Entry 6EWR (X-ray diffraction, 2.40 A resolution); this record covers chains A and B.

Chain A (and B):
Protein: Putative capsular polysaccharide biosynthesis protein
Organism: Streptococcus pneumoniae serotype 4 (strain ATCC BAA-334 / TIGR4)
Notes: chain B of this document is another copy of the same molecule, construct and numbering; everything in this record applies to it too
Reference sequence: A0A0H2URM1 (A0A0H2URM1_STRPN); residues 1-408 here = UniProt positions 1-408
Sequence (427 residues; row label = number of the first residue in the row; numbers below 1 keep their minus sign (Met-5 is residue -5)):
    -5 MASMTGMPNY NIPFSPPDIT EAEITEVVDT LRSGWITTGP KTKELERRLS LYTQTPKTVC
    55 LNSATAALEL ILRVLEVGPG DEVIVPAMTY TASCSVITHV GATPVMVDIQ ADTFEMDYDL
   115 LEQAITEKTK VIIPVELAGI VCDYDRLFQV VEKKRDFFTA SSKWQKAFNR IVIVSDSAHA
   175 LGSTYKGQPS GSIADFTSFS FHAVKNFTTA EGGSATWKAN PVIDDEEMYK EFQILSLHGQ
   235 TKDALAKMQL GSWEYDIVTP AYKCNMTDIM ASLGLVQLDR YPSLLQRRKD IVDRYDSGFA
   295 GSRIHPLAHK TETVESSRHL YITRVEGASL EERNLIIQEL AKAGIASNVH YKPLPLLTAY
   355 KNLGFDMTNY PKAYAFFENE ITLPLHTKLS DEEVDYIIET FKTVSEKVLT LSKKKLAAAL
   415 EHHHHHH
Not modelled in the structure: -5 to 4, 404-421 (chain B: -5 to 3, 237-245, 409-421)
Differences from the reference sequence: initiating methionine (-5); expression tag (-4 to 0, 409-421); conflict Thr178 (Ile in A0A0H2URM1)
Residues lining bound ligands: 4'-deoxy-4'-aminopyridoxal-5'-phosphate (PMP): Ser57, Ala58, Thr59, Thr83, Tyr84, Ala86, Ser87, Val129, Asp170, Ala172, His173, Ser194, His196, Lys199, Gly206, Tyr345
What the authors report for this chain:
  - conformationally variable residues (side-chain flip): Lys199
  - catalytic residues: Asp170, Lys199 (by similarity / conservation)
  - specificity-determining residues: Glu205 (proposed by the authors, not directly observed)

How chain A and chain B interact:
Residue-residue contacts - 104 pairs, chain A then chain B:
  Pro11(A) - Ser27(B)
  Pro11(A) - Gly28(B)
  Pro11(A) - Ile30(B)  hydrophobic
  Ile13(A) - Leu25(B)
  Glu15(A) - Arg26(B)  salt bridge
  Ile18(A) - Val22(B)  hydrophobic
  Ile18(A) - Leu25(B)  hydrophobic
  Ile18(A) - Arg26(B)
  Val22(A) - Ile18(B)  hydrophobic
  Leu25(A) - Ile13(B)
  Leu25(A) - Ile18(B)  hydrophobic
  Arg26(A) - Glu15(B)  salt bridge
  Arg26(A) - Ile18(B)
  Gly28(A) - Pro11(B)
  Ile30(A) - Pro11(B)  hydrophobic
  Ile30(A) - Ala197(B)  hydrophobic
  Ile30(A) - Ala204(B)
  Thr31(A) - Ala204(B)
  Thr31(A) - Glu205(B)  hydrogen bond
  Asn56(A) - Asn56(B)
  Ser57(A) - Lys257(B)
  Thr59(A) - His232(B)
  Tyr84(A) - His232(B)
  Tyr84(A) - Gln234(B)  hydrogen bond
  Tyr84(A) - Tyr249(B)
  Thr85(A) - Ile251(B)
  Ala86(A) - His232(B)
  Ser89(A) - Pro254(B)
  Ser89(A) - Ala255(B)
  Thr92(A) - Pro254(B)
  His93(A) - Pro254(B)  hydrogen bond (side chain-backbone)
  His93(A) - Ala255(B)  hydrogen bond (side chain-backbone)
  His93(A) - Tyr256(B)
  His196(A) - Lys257(B)
  Ala197(A) - Ile30(B)  hydrophobic
  Ala197(A) - Thr31(B)
  Ala204(A) - Ile30(B)
  Ala204(A) - Thr31(B)
  Ala204(A) - Ile263(B)  hydrophobic
  Glu205(A) - Thr31(B)  hydrogen bond
  Glu205(A) - Lys257(B)  salt bridge
  Glu205(A) - Asn259(B)  hydrogen bond
  Glu205(A) - Thr261(B)
  His232(A) - Thr59(B)  hydrogen bond
  His232(A) - Tyr84(B)  hydrogen bond
  Gln234(A) - Tyr84(B)  hydrogen bond
  Gln243(A) - Gln332(B)
  Leu244(A) - Gln332(B)
  Leu244(A) - Ala335(B)
  Leu244(A) - Lys336(B)
  Gly245(A) - Gln332(B)  hydrogen bond (backbone-side chain)
  Gly245(A) - Ala335(B)
  Trp247(A) - Arg327(B)
  Trp247(A) - Asn328(B)
  Trp247(A) - Ile331(B)
  Trp247(A) - Asn342(B)
  Trp247(A) - Val343(B)  hydrophobic
  Glu248(A) - Lys346(B)  salt bridge
  Tyr249(A) - Tyr84(B)
  Tyr249(A) - Lys346(B)  hydrogen bond (backbone-side chain)
  Asp250(A) - Leu351(B)
  Asp250(A) - Thr352(B)  hydrogen bond
  Ile251(A) - Thr85(B)
  Ile251(A) - Leu351(B)  hydrophobic
  Ile251(A) - Thr352(B)  hydrogen bond (backbone-backbone)
  Ile251(A) - Ala353(B)  hydrogen bond (backbone-backbone)
  Val252(A) - Ala353(B)
  Thr253(A) - Ala353(B)
  Pro254(A) - Ser89(B)
  Pro254(A) - Thr92(B)
  Pro254(A) - His93(B)  hydrogen bond (backbone-side chain)
  Pro254(A) - Ala353(B)
  Pro254(A) - Tyr354(B)
  Ala255(A) - Ser89(B)
  Ala255(A) - His93(B)  hydrogen bond (backbone-side chain)
  Tyr256(A) - His93(B)
  Lys257(A) - Ser57(B)
  Lys257(A) - His196(B)
  Lys257(A) - Glu205(B)  salt bridge
  Asn259(A) - Glu205(B)  hydrogen bond
  Thr261(A) - Glu205(B)
  Ile263(A) - Ala204(B)  hydrophobic
  Ile263(A) - Ile263(B)  hydrophobic
  Ile263(A) - Leu267(B)  hydrophobic
  Met264(A) - Met264(B)  hydrophobic
  Leu267(A) - Ile263(B)  hydrophobic
  Arg327(A) - Trp247(B)
  Asn328(A) - Trp247(B)
  Ile331(A) - Trp247(B)
  Gln332(A) - Ser246(B)
  Asn342(A) - Trp247(B)
  Val343(A) - Trp247(B)  hydrophobic
  Lys346(A) - Glu248(B)  salt bridge
  Lys346(A) - Tyr249(B)  hydrogen bond (side chain-backbone)
  Leu351(A) - Asp250(B)
  Leu351(A) - Ile251(B)  hydrophobic
  Thr352(A) - Asp250(B)  hydrogen bond
  Thr352(A) - Ile251(B)  hydrogen bond (backbone-backbone)
  Ala353(A) - Ile251(B)  hydrogen bond (backbone-backbone)
  Ala353(A) - Val252(B)
  Ala353(A) - Thr253(B)
  Ala353(A) - Pro254(B)
  Tyr354(A) - Pro254(B)
  Phe371(A) - Trp247(B)  hydrophobic
Interface residues without a listed pair, chain A (62 interface residues in all): Val21, Ser27, Thr202, Tyr345, Leu350, Leu357
Interface residues without a listed pair, chain B (63 interface residues in all): Val21, Ala86, Thr202, Ser341, Tyr345, Leu350, Leu357, Phe371

Overview:
62 residues of chain A and 63 residues of chain B are in contact; the contacts include 21 hydrogen bonds and 6
salt bridges. Polar contacts include Glu15(A)-Arg26(B), Glu205(A)-Lys257(B) and Glu248(A)-Lys346(B). Bound to
chain A: 4'-deoxy-4'-aminopyridoxal-5'-phosphate. From the paper: catalytic residues Asp170(A) and Lys199(A);
the specificity determinant Glu205(A).
Chain A and chain B are both Putative capsular polysaccharide biosynthesis protein (Streptococcus pneumoniae
serotype 4 (strain ATCC BAA-334 / TIGR4)); the structure, Putative sugar aminotransferase Spr1654 from
Streptococcus pneumoniae, PMP-form, was determined by X-ray diffraction (same publication as 6EWJ and 6EWQ).
